Entry 7FJF (electron microscopy, 3.10 A resolution); this record covers chains e and g of the 8 polymer chains in the assembly.

== Chain e ==
Name: T-cell surface glycoprotein CD3 epsilon chain
Organism: Homo sapiens
UniProtKB: P07766 (CD3E_HUMAN); numbering as in UniProt (aligned over 1-207)
Amino-acid sequence (207 residues; each row starts with the number of its first residue):
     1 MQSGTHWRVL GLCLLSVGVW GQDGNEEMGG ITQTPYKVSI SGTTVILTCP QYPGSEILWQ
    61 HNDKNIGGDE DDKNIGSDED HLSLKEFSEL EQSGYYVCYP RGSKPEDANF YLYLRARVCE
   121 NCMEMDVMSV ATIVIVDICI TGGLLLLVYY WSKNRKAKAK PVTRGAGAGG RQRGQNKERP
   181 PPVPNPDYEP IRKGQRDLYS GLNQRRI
Disordered / not traced: 1-32, 156-207
Disulfide bonds: C49-C98

== Chain g ==
Name: T-cell surface glycoprotein CD3 gamma chain
Organism: Homo sapiens
UniProtKB: P09693 (CD3G_HUMAN); residues 1-182 here = UniProt positions 1-182
Amino-acid sequence (182 residues; row label = number of the first residue in the row):
     1 MEQGKGLAVL ILAIILLQGT LAQSIKGNHL VKVYDYQEDG SVLLTCDAEA KNITWFKDGK
    61 MIGFLTEDKK KWNLGSNAKD PRGMYQCKGS QNKSKPLQVY YRMCQNCIEL NAATISGFLF
   121 AEIVSIFVLA VGVYFIAGQD GVRQSRASDK QTLLPNDQLY QPLKDREDDQ YSHLQGNQLR
   181 RN
Disordered / not traced: 1-25, 139-182
Disulfide bonds: C46-C87, C104-C107
Small-molecule neighbours:
  - cholest-5-en-3-yl hydrogen sulfate (C3S), molecule 1: N111, A113, T114, G117, F120, A121, V124
  - cholest-5-en-3-yl hydrogen sulfate (C3S), molecule 2: V128, L129, G132, F135
Curated features (UniProtKB/Swiss-Prot):
  - motif: L153, L154 (Di-leucine motif)
  - modified residue (Phosphoserine): S145, S148
  - glycosylation (N-linked (GlcNAc...) asparagine): N52, N92
  - mutagenesis: L153 (L153A: Abolishes lysosomal targeting; L153I: Diminished but persistent lysosomal targeting), L154 (L154A: Abolishes lysosomal targeting; L154A: Diminished but persistent lysosomal targeting; L154I: No effect), Y160 (Y160A: Abolishes lysosomal targeting), L163 (L163A: Abolishes lysosomal targeting)

== Chain e / chain g interface ==
Pairs across the interface (7):
  E89(e) - D39(g)
  L90(e) - Q37(g)
  E91(e) - D68(g)
  E91(e) - K69(g)
  E91(e) - K70(g)  hydrogen bond (side chain-backbone)
  Q92(e) - K69(g)
  R117(e) - D39(g)
Interface residues without a listed pair, chain e (7 interface residues in all): E86, R115
Interface residues without a listed pair, chain g (8 interface residues in all): E38, L43, K71

== Overview ==
The interface between chain e and chain g involves 7 residues on one side and 8 on the other; the contacts
include 1 hydrogen bond. Its one hydrogen-bonded contact is E91(e)-K70(g). Bound to chain g: cholest-5-en-3-yl
hydrogen sulfate.
Here chain e is T-cell surface glycoprotein CD3 epsilon chain and chain g is T-cell surface glycoprotein CD3
gamma chain, both from Homo sapiens. Entry 7FJF (Cryo-EM structure of a membrane protein(CS)) was determined
by electron microscopy together with 7FJD and 7FJE from the same study.
